PDB entry 1WVA | X-ray diffraction, 1.94 A resolution | chain A

[Chain A]
Protein: Arginase 1
Organism: Homo sapiens
Notes: EC 3.5.3.1
Reference sequence: P05089 (ARGI1_HUMAN); residues 1-322 here = UniProt positions 1-322
Sequence (322 residues; each row starts with the number of its first residue):
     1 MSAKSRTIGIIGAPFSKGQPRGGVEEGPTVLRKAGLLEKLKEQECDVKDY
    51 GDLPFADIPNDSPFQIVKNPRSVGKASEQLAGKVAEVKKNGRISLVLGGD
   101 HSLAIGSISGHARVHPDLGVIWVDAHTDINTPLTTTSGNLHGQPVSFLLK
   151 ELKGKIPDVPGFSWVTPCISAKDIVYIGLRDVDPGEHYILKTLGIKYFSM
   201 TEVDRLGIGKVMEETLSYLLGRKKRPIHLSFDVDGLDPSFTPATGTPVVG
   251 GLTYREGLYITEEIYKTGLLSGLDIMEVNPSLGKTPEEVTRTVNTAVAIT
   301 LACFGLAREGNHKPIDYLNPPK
Not modelled in the structure: 1-4, 314-322
Curated features (UniProtKB/Swiss-Prot):
  - binding site (Mn(2+)): His101, Asp124, His126, Asp128, Asp232, Asp234
  - binding site (substrate): His126 to Asn130, Ser137 to Asn139, Asp183, Thr246, Glu277
  - modified residue: Lys17 (N6-succinyllysine), Ser62 (Phosphoserine), Ser72 (Phosphoserine), Lys75 (N6-succinyllysine), Ser163 (Phosphoserine), Ser217 (Phosphoserine)
  - natural variant: Ile11 (I11T: In ARGIN), Gly27 (G27D: In ARGIN), Gly74 (G74V: In ARGIN), Ala125 (A125V: In ARGIN), Thr134 (T134I: In ARGIN), Gly138 (G138V: In ARGIN), Arg180 (R180T: In ARGIN), Gly235 (G235R: In ARGIN), Arg308 (R308Q: In ARGIN)
Metal / ion sites: Mn2+ site 1: His101, Asp124, Asp128, Asp232 (together with s-2-(boronoethyl)-L-cysteine); Mn2+ site 2: Asp124, His126, Asp232, Asp234 (together with s-2-(boronoethyl)-L-cysteine)
Residues lining bound ligands: s-2-(boronoethyl)-L-cysteine (S2C): His101, Asp124, His126, Asp128, Asn130, Ser137, His141, Gly142, Asp181, Asp183, Glu186, Asp232, Asp234, Thr246, Glu277
From the paper describing this entry:
  - disease-associated variants - H141L (5,000-fold): decreased catalytic activity (citing earlier work)
  - catalytic residues: Asp128 (proposed by the authors, not directly observed)

[Summary]
Bound to chain A: s-2-(boronoethyl)-L-cysteine. The Mn2+ site 1 is built by His101, Asp124, Asp128 and Asp232.
Asp124, His126, Asp232 and Asp234 coordinate Mn2+ site 2. UniProt lists 6 Mn2+-binding residues and 11
substrate-binding residues. The paper reports the catalytic residue Asp128; H141L reduces catalytic activity.
Chain A is Arginase 1 (Homo sapiens); the structure, Crystal structure of human arginase I from twinned
crystal, was determined by X-ray diffraction, deposited together with 2AEB.
